6TCZ - chains J and l of the 28 polymer chains in the assembly; structure by electron microscopy, 3.40 A resolution.

# Chain J
Molecule: Proteasome subunit beta
Organism: Leishmania donovani
Notes: EC 3.4.25.1
Chain sequence (205 residues; numbered 1 to 205; the number before each row is that of its first residue):
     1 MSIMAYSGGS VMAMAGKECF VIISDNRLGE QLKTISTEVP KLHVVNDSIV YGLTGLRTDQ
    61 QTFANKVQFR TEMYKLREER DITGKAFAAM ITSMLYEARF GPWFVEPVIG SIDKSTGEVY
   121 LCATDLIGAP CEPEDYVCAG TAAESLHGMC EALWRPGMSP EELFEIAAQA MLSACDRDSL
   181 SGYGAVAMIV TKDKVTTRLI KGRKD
Unresolved in the structure: 1

# Chain l
Molecule: Proteasome subunit beta
Organism: Leishmania donovani
Notes: EC 3.4.25.1
Chain sequence (302 residues; row label = number of the first residue in the row):
     1 MFADFEAVTS SNFTLDDCPR VGPFTYHNMD EDTLEEPLSL CSYRRAPQQT DERSPASCDA
    61 VTADPLDSSR YLHGENRCWT LKVSCPVPRA IPKLDMKKGT TTLAFRFNGG IIVAVDSRAS
   121 TGQYIASQTV MKVLEINDYL LGTLAGGAAD CQYWERVLGM ECRLWELRNG SRITVAAASK
   181 ILANITYAYR NHGLSMGTMV AGWDQFGPSL YYVDDKGSRV KQDLFSVGSG SIYAYGVLDT
   241 GYRKDLSVED ACDLARRSIF HATYRDGASG GIVTVYHVHE KGWTKISRDD QTKLYHRYFP
   301 SQ
Unresolved in the structure: 1-99, 302
Small-molecule neighbours: N2E (N-[4-fluoranyl-3-[6-(3-methylpyridin-2-yl)-[1,2,4]triazolo[1,5-a]pyrimidin-2-yl]phenyl]-2,4-dimethyl-1,3-oxazole-5-carboxamide): T100, S120, G122, G146, S195, M196, G197, Y212, D214, F225, S226, V227, G228, S229, S231, Y235

# How chain J and chain l interact
Residue-residue contacts (36):
  A5(J) with Q123(l)
  L32(J) with D266(l); G267(l), hydrogen bond (backbone-backbone)
  K33(J) with Y233(l); R265(l)
  T34(J) with R265(l), hydrogen bond (backbone-side chain)
  I35(J) with R265(l)
  T37(J) with Y264(l)
  T141(J) with Q123(l)
  D176(J) with Q128(l)
  R177(J) with Y124(l); I125(l), hydrogen bond (side chain-backbone); A126(l), hydrogen bond (side chain-backbone); S127(l)
  D178(J) with Q123(l); I125(l)
  S179(J) with G122(l); Q123(l), hydrogen bond (side chain-backbone); I125(l); G267(l)
  L180(J) with Q123(l)
  Y183(J) with Y264(l), hydrogen bond (side chain-backbone)
  R203(J) with G271(l); D290(l), salt bridge; T292(l)
  K204(J) with Y264(l); Q291(l), hydrogen bond (backbone-side chain); T292(l), hydrogen bond (backbone-side chain); Y295(l)
  D205(J) with R118(l), salt bridge; Q128(l), hydrogen bond; T263(l); S269(l); G270(l); G271(l); Q291(l), hydrogen bond (backbone-side chain)
Also at the interface, not in a pair above, chain J (17 interface residues in all): S145
Also at the interface, not in a pair above, chain l (22 interface residues in all): A268

# Overview
The interface between chain J and chain l involves 17 residues on one side and 22 on the other, with 10
hydrogen bonds and 2 salt bridges. Polar contacts include R203(J)-D290(l), D205(J)-R118(l) and T34(J)-R265(l).
Chain l binds compound N2E.
Chain J is Proteasome subunit beta and chain l is Proteasome subunit beta, both from Leishmania donovani; the
structure, Leishmania tarentolae proteasome 20S subunit complexed with LXE408, was determined by electron
microscopy (same publication as 6TD5).
